PDB entry 3CZ3 | X-ray diffraction, 3.23 A resolution | chains F and A of the 8 polymer chains in the assembly

Chain F:
Molecule: 19-nt RNA strand
Notes: fragment: ppi-2
Sequence (19 nucleotides; each row starts with the number of its first residue):
     1 UCGAAGUAUU CCGCGUACG

Chain A:
Protein: Protein 2b
From: Tomato aspermy virus
Notes: fragment: Tav2b N69
Reference sequence: Q8UYT3 (ORF2B_TAV); residue numbers follow UniProt; this construct covers 1-69
Chain sequence (70 residues; row label = number of the first residue in the row; numbering starts at 0):
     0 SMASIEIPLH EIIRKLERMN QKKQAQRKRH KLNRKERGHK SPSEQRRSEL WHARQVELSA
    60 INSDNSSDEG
Disordered / not traced: 0-2, 59-69
Differences from the reference sequence: expression tag (0)
Swiss-Prot annotation at these positions:
  - region: Leu8 to Met18 (Homotetramerization)
  - motif: Arg26 to Lys30 (Nuclear localization signal)

How chain F and chain A interact:
Contacting residue pairs - 42 pairs, chain F then chain A:
  U1(F) - Lys34(A)  phosphate contact
  U1(F) - Lys39(A)  salt bridge to the phosphate
  U1(F) - Arg46(A)  base contact
  U1(F) - Ser47(A)  hydrogen bond to the phosphate
  U1(F) - Trp50(A)  base contact
  U1(F) - His51(A)  salt bridge to the phosphate
  C2(F) - Lys34(A)  salt bridge to the phosphate
  G3(F) - Lys30(A)  salt bridge to the phosphate
  A5(F) - Gln23(A)  phosphate contact
  A5(F) - Arg26(A)  salt bridge to the phosphate
  G6(F) - Lys14(A)  salt bridge to the phosphate
  G6(F) - Asn19(A)  phosphate contact
  G6(F) - Arg26(A)  salt bridge to the phosphate
  U7(F) - Lys14(A)  phosphate contact
  U7(F) - Arg17(A)  salt bridge to the phosphate
  U7(F) - Lys22(A)  salt bridge to the phosphate
  A8(F) - Lys21(A)  phosphate contact
  U9(F) - Lys21(A)  salt bridge to the phosphate
  U10(F) - Gln25(A)  base contact
  U10(F) - Arg28(A)  salt bridge to the phosphate
  C11(F) - Arg28(A)  salt bridge to the phosphate
  C11(F) - Asn32(A)  phosphate contact
  C12(F) - His29(A)  salt bridge to the phosphate
  C12(F) - Asn32(A)  hydrogen bond to the phosphate
  C12(F) - Arg36(A)  salt bridge to the phosphate
  G13(F) - His29(A)  base contact
  G13(F) - Arg33(A)  salt bridge to the phosphate
  G13(F) - Arg36(A)  salt bridge to the phosphate
  G13(F) - His38(A)  salt bridge to the phosphate
  C14(F) - Arg33(A)  salt bridge to the phosphate
  C14(F) - His38(A)  salt bridge to the phosphate
  C14(F) - Lys39(A)  phosphate contact
  C14(F) - Ser40(A)  hydrogen bond to the phosphate
  C14(F) - Pro41(A)  phosphate contact
  G15(F) - Ser40(A)  hydrogen bond to the phosphate
  G15(F) - Pro41(A)  phosphate contact
  G15(F) - Ser42(A)  hydrogen bond to the phosphate
  G15(F) - Arg45(A)  salt bridge to the phosphate
  U16(F) - Arg45(A)  salt bridge to the phosphate
  A17(F) - Arg46(A)  salt bridge to the phosphate
  C18(F) - Arg46(A)  base contact
  G19(F) - Trp50(A)  base contact
Other interface residues (no listed pair), chain F (19 interface residues in all): A4

In short:
Chain F and chain A form an interface of 19 and 25 residues respectively; the contacts include 5 hydrogen
bonds and 22 salt bridges. Polar contacts include U1(F)-Ser47(A), C12(F)-Asn32(A) and C14(F)-Ser40(A).
Chain F is a 19-nt RNA strand and chain A is Protein 2b (Tomato aspermy virus); the structure, Crystal
structure of Tomato Aspermy Virus 2b in complex with siRNA, was determined by X-ray diffraction.
